5UTQ - chain A; structure by X-ray diffraction, 2.20 A resolution.

== Chain A ==
Name: Beta-hexosaminidase
Source organism: Burkholderia cenocepacia
Notes: EC 3.2.1.52
UniProt: A0A125HFC0 (A0A125HFC0_9BURK); residues 1-342 here = UniProt positions 1-342
Sequence (350 residues; each row starts with the number of its first residue; numbers below 1 keep their minus sign (Met-7 is residue -7)):
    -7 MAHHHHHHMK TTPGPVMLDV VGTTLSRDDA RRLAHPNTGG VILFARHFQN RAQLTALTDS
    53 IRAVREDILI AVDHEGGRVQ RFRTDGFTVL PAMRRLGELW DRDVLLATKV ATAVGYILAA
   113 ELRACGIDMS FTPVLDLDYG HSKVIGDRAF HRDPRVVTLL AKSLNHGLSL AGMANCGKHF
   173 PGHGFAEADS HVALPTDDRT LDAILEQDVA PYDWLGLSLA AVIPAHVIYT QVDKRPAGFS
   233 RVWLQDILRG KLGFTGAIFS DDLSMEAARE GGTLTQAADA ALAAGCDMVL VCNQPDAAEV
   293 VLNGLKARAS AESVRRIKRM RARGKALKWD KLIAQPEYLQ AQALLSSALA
Disordered / not traced: -7 to 2, 181-183, 300-301, 342
Construct notes: expression tag (-7 to 0)
Small-molecule neighbours: PUGNAc (OAN; O-(2-acetamido-2-deoxy D-glucopyranosylidene) amino-N-phenylcarbamate): Ile34, Phe36, Asp65, Glu67, Arg73, Phe123, Val136, Arg140, Lys170, His171, His175, Ile215, Asp253, Asp254, Ser256, Met257, Leu282, Cys284
Reported in the primary citation:
  - conformationally variable residues (loop rearrangement): His183
  - binding site for PUGNAc: Asp253, Asp254

== Summary ==
Chain A binds PUGNAc. From the paper: a binding site for PUGNAc at Asp253 and Asp254; conformational
variability at His183.
Chain A is Beta-hexosaminidase (Burkholderia cenocepacia); the structure, Crystal structure of Burkholderia
cenocepacia family 3 glycoside hydrolase (NagZ) bound to PUGNAc, was determined by X-ray diffraction (same
publication as 5UTP and 5UTR).
